Entry 7YG7 (electron microscopy, 3.70 A resolution); this record covers chains F and U of the 12 polymer chains in the assembly.

Chain F:
Protein: Nucleoprotein
Organism: Sprivivirus cyprinus
Amino-acid sequence (414 residues; row label = number of the first residue in the row):
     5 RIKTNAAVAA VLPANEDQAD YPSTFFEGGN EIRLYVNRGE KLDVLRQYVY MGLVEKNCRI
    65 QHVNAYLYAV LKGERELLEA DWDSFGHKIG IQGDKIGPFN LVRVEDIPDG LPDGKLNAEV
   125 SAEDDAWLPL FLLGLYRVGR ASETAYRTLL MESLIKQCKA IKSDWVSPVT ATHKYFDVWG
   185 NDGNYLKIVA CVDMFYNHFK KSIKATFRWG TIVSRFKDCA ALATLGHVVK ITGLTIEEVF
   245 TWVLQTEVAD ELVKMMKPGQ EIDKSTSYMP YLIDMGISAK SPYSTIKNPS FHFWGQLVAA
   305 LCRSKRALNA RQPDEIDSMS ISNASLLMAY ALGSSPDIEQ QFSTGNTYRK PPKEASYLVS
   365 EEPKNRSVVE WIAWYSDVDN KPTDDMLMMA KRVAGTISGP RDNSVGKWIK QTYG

Chain U:
Molecule: 99-nt RNA strand
Organism: Trichoplusia ni
Sequence (99 nucleotides; numbered 1 to 99; the number before each row is that of its first residue):
     1 UUUUUUUUUU UUUUUUUUUU UUUUUUUUUU UUUUUUUUUU UUUUUUUUUU UUUUUUUUUU
    61 UUUUUUUUUU UUUUUUUUUU UUUUUUUUUU UUUUUUUUU

How chain F and chain U interact:
Pairs across the interface (30):
  Arg141(F) - U26(U)  salt bridge to the phosphate
  Arg141(F) - U27(U)  salt bridge to the phosphate
  Tyr150(F) - U24(U)  sugar contact
  Tyr150(F) - U25(U)  phosphate contact
  Tyr150(F) - U26(U)  hydrogen bond to the phosphate
  Lys160(F) - U27(U)  base contact
  Arg212(F) - U27(U)  sugar contact
  Trp213(F) - U27(U)  sugar contact
  Ile216(F) - U26(U)  base contact
  Ile216(F) - U27(U)  sugar contact
  Val217(F) - U26(U)  base contact
  Asp222(F) - U20(U)  sugar contact
  Asp222(F) - U21(U)  phosphate contact
  Asp222(F) - U22(U)  phosphate contact
  Cys223(F) - U22(U)  phosphate contact
  Ala224(F) - U22(U)  phosphate contact
  Lys284(F) - U20(U)  salt bridge to the phosphate
  Lys284(F) - U21(U)  phosphate contact
  Ser285(F) - U21(U)  phosphate contact
  Ser288(F) - U22(U)  phosphate contact
  Thr289(F) - U22(U)  hydrogen bond to the phosphate
  Ile290(F) - U21(U)  sugar contact
  Ile290(F) - U22(U)  hydrogen bond to the phosphate
  His296(F) - U23(U)  salt bridge to the phosphate
  Arg310(F) - U23(U)  salt bridge to the phosphate
  Asn313(F) - U23(U)  sugar contact
  Arg315(F) - U22(U)  sugar contact
  Arg405(F) - U23(U)  phosphate contact
  Arg405(F) - U24(U)  base contact
  Arg405(F) - U25(U)  salt bridge to the phosphate
Also at the interface, not in a pair above, chain F (24 interface residues in all): Leu153, Ala209, Thr210, Ala314

Summary:
24 residues of chain F and 8 residues of chain U are in contact; the contacts include 3 hydrogen bonds and 6
salt bridges. Polar contacts include Tyr150(F)-U26(U), Thr289(F)-U22(U) and Ile290(F)-U22(U).
Here chain F is Nucleoprotein (Sprivivirus cyprinus) and chain U is a 99-nt RNA strand (Trichoplusia ni).
Entry 7YG7 (Structure of the Spring Viraemia of Carp Virus ribonucleoprotein Complex) was determined by
electron microscopy, deposited together with 7XPN.
